PDB entry 5UGO | X-ray diffraction, 1.90 A resolution | chains T and A of the 4 polymer chains in the assembly

== Chain T ==
Molecule: 16-nt DNA strand
Sequence (16 nucleotides; numbered 1 to 16; the number before each row is that of its first residue):
     1 CCGACGGCGC ATCAGC

== Chain A ==
Protein: DNA polymerase beta
Organism: Homo sapiens
Notes: EC 2.7.7.7, 4.2.99.-
Reference sequence: P06746 (DPOLB_HUMAN); numbering as in UniProt (aligned over 1-335)
Chain sequence (335 residues; each row starts with the number of its first residue):
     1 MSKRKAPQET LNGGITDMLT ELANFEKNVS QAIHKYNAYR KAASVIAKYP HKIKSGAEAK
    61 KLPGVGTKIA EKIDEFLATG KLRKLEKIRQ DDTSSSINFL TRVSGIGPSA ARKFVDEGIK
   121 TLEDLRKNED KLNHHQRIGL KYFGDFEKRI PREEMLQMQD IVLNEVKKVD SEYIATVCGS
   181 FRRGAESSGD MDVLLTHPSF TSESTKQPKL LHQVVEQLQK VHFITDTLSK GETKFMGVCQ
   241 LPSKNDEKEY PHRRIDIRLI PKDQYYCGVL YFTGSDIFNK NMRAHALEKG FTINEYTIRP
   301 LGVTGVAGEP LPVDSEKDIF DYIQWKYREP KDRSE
Disordered / not traced: 1-9
Metal / ion sites: Ca2+ site 1: Asp190, Asp192, Asp256 (shared with 2 residues of chain P); Ca2+ site 2: Asp190, Asp192 (together with imidodiphosphoric acid) (shared with 1 residue of chain P)
Residues lining bound ligands: imidodiphosphoric acid (2PN): Arg149, Gly179, Ser180, Arg183, Ser188, Gly189, Asp190, Asp192, Ser275

== Chain T / chain A interface ==
Pairs across the interface (27; chain T residue first):
  DC5(T) - His34(A)  stacking on the base
  DG6(T) - Asn279(A)  base contact
  DG6(T) - Lys280(A)  salt bridge to the phosphate
  DG6(T) - Arg283(A)  hydrogen bond to the base
  DG6(T) - Ala284(A)  sugar contact
  DG6(T) - Leu287(A)  phosphate contact
  DG7(T) - Tyr271(A)  base contact
  DG7(T) - Arg283(A)  hydrogen bond to the sugar
  DG7(T) - Leu287(A)  phosphate contact
  DG7(T) - Thr292(A)  hydrogen bond to the phosphate
  DG7(T) - Ile293(A)  sugar contact
  DG7(T) - Asn294(A)  phosphate contact
  DC8(T) - Asn294(A)  hydrogen bond to the phosphate
  DC8(T) - Glu295(A)  sugar contact
  DG9(T) - Thr233(A)  hydrogen bond to the phosphate
  DG9(T) - Lys234(A)  phosphate contact
  DG9(T) - Arg258(A)  sugar contact
  DG9(T) - Tyr296(A)  hydrogen bond to the phosphate
  DC10(T) - Ser229(A)  phosphate contact
  DC10(T) - Lys230(A)  hydrogen bond to the phosphate
  DC10(T) - Gly231(A)  phosphate contact
  DC10(T) - Glu232(A)  hydrogen bond to the phosphate
  DC10(T) - Thr233(A)  hydrogen bond to the phosphate
  DC10(T) - Lys234(A)  hydrogen bond to the phosphate
  DA11(T) - Ser229(A)  sugar contact
  DA11(T) - Lys230(A)  hydrogen bond to the phosphate
  DT12(T) - Asn133(A)  phosphate contact
Interface residues without a listed pair, chain A (22 interface residues in all): His134, Arg299

== Summary ==
Chain T and chain A form an interface of 8 and 22 residues respectively, with 11 hydrogen bonds, 1 salt bridge
and 1 aromatic stacking contact. Polar pairs include DG6(T)-Arg283(A), DG7(T)-Arg283(A) and DG7(T)-Thr292(A).
Ligands of chain A: imidodiphosphoric acid.
Here chain T is a 16-nt DNA strand and chain A is DNA polymerase beta (Homo sapiens). Entry 5UGO (DNA
polymerase beta nick complex with imidodiphosphate) was determined by X-ray diffraction, deposited together
with 5UGN and 5UGP.
